PDB entry 6RQL | electron microscopy, 2.90 A resolution | chains U and Q of the 20 polymer chains in the assembly

== Chain U ==
Molecule: Nontemplate strand
Organism: synthetic construct
Sequence (70 nucleotides; each row starts with the number of its first residue):
     1 GGTTTAGTCA TGGAGTACAA GTGTGAGGAA AAGTAGTTGG GAGGTACTTC ATGCGAAAGC
    61 AGTTGAAGAC
Unresolved in the structure: 1-10, 53-70

== Chain Q ==
Name: RNA polymerase I-specific transcription initiation factor RRN7
Organism: Saccharomyces cerevisiae
Reference sequence: P40992 (RRN7_YEAST); residue numbers follow UniProt; this construct covers 1-514
Amino-acid sequence (514 residues; numbered 1 to 514; the number before each row is that of its first residue):
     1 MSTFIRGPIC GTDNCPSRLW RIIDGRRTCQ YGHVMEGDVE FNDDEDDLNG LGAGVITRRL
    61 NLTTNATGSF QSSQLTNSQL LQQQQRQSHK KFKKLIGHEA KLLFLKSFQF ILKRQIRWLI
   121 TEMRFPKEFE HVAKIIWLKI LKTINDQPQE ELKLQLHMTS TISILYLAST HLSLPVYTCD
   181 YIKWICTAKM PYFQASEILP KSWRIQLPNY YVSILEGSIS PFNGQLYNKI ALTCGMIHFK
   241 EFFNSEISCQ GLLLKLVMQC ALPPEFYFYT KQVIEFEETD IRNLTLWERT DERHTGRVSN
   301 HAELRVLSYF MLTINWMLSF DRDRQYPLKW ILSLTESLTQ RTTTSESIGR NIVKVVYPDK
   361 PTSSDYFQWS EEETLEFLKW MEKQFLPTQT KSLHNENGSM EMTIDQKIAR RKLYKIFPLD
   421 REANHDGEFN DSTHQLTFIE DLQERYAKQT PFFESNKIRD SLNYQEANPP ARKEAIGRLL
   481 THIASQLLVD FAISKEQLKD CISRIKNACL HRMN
Unresolved in the structure: 1-2, 47-51, 389-404, 454-468
Swiss-Prot annotation at these positions:
  - zinc finger: Thr3 to Glu36 (RRN7-type)
  - region: Gly37 to Ala66 (B-reader), Thr67 to Lys101 (B-linker)
  - binding site (Zn(2+)): Cys10, Cys15, Cys29, His33
  - mutagenesis: Cys29 (C29A: Impaired binding to Pol I), His33 (H33S: Impaired binding to Pol I)

== Chain U / chain Q interface ==
Residue-residue contacts (10; chain U residue first):
  DT22(U) - Glu292(Q)  base contact
  DT22(U) - His294(Q)  base contact
  DT22(U) - Arg297(Q)  hydrogen bond to the base
  DG23(U) - His294(Q)  base contact
  DT24(U) - Arg293(Q)  hydrogen bond to the base
  DG25(U) - Arg293(Q)  hydrogen bond to the base
  DA30(U) - Ser213(Q)  sugar contact
  DA30(U) - Ser218(Q)  phosphate contact
  DA31(U) - Asn209(Q)  hydrogen bond to the base
  DG33(U) - Lys94(Q)  phosphate contact
Other interface residues (no listed pair), chain U (8 interface residues in all): DA32
Other interface residues (no listed pair), chain Q (9 interface residues in all): Glu216

== Summary ==
Chain U and chain Q form an interface of 8 and 9 residues respectively, with 4 hydrogen bonds. Polar pairs
include DT22(U)-Arg297(Q), DT24(U)-Arg293(Q) and DG25(U)-Arg293(Q). UniProt lists 4 Zn2+-binding residues and
2 mutagenesis sites on chain Q.
Here chain U is Nontemplate strand (synthetic construct) and chain Q is RNA polymerase I-specific
transcription initiation factor RRN7 (Saccharomyces cerevisiae). Entry 6RQL (RNA Polymerase I Closed
Conformation 2 (CC2)) was determined by electron microscopy together with 6RQH, 6RQT, 6RRD, 6RUI, 6RUO and
6RWE from the same study.
